5M4G - chains A and B; structure by X-ray diffraction, 1.48 A resolution.

[Chain A (and B)]
Molecule: Xaa-Pro dipeptidase
Organism: Homo sapiens
Notes: EC 3.4.13.9; chain B of this document is another copy of the same molecule, construct and numbering; everything in this record applies to it too
UniProtKB: P12955 (PEPD_HUMAN); residue numbers follow UniProt; this construct covers 6-488
Amino-acid sequence (483 residues; row label = number of the first residue in the row):
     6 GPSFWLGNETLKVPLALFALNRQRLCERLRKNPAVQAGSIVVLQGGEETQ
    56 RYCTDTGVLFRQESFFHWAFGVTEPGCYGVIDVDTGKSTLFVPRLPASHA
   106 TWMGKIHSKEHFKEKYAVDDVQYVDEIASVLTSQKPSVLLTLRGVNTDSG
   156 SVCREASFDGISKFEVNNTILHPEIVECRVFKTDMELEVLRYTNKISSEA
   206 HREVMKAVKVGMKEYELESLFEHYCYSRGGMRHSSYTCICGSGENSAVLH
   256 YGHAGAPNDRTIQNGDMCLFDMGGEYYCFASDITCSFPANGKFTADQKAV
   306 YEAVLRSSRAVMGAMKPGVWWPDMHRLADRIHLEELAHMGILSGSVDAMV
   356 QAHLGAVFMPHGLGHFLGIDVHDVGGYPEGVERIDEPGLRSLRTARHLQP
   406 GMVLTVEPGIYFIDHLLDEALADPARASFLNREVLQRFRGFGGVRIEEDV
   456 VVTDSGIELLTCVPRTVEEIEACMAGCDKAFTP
Disordered / not traced: 487-488 (chain B: fully traced)
Disulfides: C482 forms a disulfide with the same residue of a neighbouring copy of this chain
Ion coordination: Mn2+ site 1: D276, D287, E452 (together with hydroxide ion); Mn2+ site 2: D287, H370, E412, E452 (together with hydroxide ion)
Ligand contacts: hydroxide ion (OH): D276, D287, E412, R450, E452
Swiss-Prot annotation at these positions:
  - binding site (a dipeptide): H255, D287, H377, R398
  - binding site (Mn(2+)): D276, D287, H370, E412, E452
  - modified residue: S167 (Phosphoserine)
  - natural variant: R184 (R184Q: In PD), D276 (D276N: In PD), G278 (G278D: In PD), G448 (G448R: In PD), E452 (deletion: In PD)

[Chain A / chain B interface]
Pairs across the interface - 116 pairs, chain A then chain B:
  L11(A) with K218(B); Y220(B), hydrogen bond (backbone-side chain); D264(B)
  G12(A) with K218(B)
  N13(A) with K218(B); E221(B), hydrogen bond
  T15(A) with Y220(B)
  G51(A) with Y57(B)
  R56(A) with R66(B); S239(B), hydrogen bond (side chain-backbone); E280(B), salt bridge
  Y57(A) with G51(B); F65(B); R66(B), hydrogen bond (side chain-backbone); Q67(B); E68(B)
  C58(A) with N151(B); S154(B), hydrogen bond (backbone-side chain); S156(B); V157(B); C158(B), hydrophobic
  T59(A) with N151(B); S154(B); D375(B)
  D60(A) with D153(B); S154(B); H377(B), salt bridge; R398(B), salt bridge
  T61(A) with S240(B)
  F65(A) with Y57(B); A259(B)
  R66(A) with R56(B); Y57(B), hydrogen bond (backbone-side chain)
  Q67(A) with Y57(B)
  E68(A) with Y57(B)
  T78(A) with A259(B)
  S103(A) with H420(B)
  A105(A) with H420(B)
  T106(A) with A252(B); V253(B); L254(B), hydrogen bond (backbone-backbone); P365(B); H420(B), hydrogen bond
  W107(A) with V253(B); L254(B), hydrogen bond (backbone-backbone); H255(B), hydrogen bond (backbone-backbone); Y256(B); H366(B)
  M108(A) with V253(B); H255(B); H258(B), hydrogen bond (backbone-side chain)
  G109(A) with V253(B)
  N151(A) with C58(B); T59(B)
  D153(A) with D60(B)
  S154(A) with C58(B), hydrogen bond (side chain-backbone); T59(B); D60(B)
  S156(A) with C58(B)
  C158(A) with C58(B), hydrophobic
  K218(A) with L11(B); G12(B); N13(B)
  Y220(A) with L11(B), hydrogen bond (side chain-backbone); T15(B); Y231(B); G235(B)
  E221(A) with N13(B), hydrogen bond; S232(B)
  E223(A) with Y231(B), hydrogen bond; R237(B), salt bridge
  S224(A) with H228(B), hydrogen bond; Y231(B); S232(B)
  L225(A) with H228(B)
  H228(A) with S224(B), hydrogen bond; L225(B); H228(B)
  Y231(A) with Y220(B); E223(B), hydrogen bond; S224(B)
  S232(A) with E221(B); S224(B)
  R237(A) with E223(B), salt bridge; T242(B); G257(B), hydrogen bond (side chain-backbone); P262(B); N263(B)
  S239(A) with R56(B), hydrogen bond (backbone-side chain)
  S240(A) with T61(B)
  T242(A) with R237(B)
  V253(A) with W107(B); M108(B)
  L254(A) with T106(B); W107(B), hydrogen bond (backbone-backbone)
  H255(A) with W107(B), hydrogen bond (backbone-backbone)
  G257(A) with R237(B), hydrogen bond (backbone-side chain)
  A259(A) with F65(B); T78(B)
  P262(A) with R237(B)
  N263(A) with R237(B)
  D264(A) with L11(B)
  E280(A) with R56(B), salt bridge
  P365(A) with T106(B); W107(B)
  D375(A) with T59(B)
  H377(A) with D60(B), salt bridge
  S396(A) with W107(B)
  R398(A) with D60(B), salt bridge
  I418(A) with A105(B); T106(B)
  H420(A) with A102(B); S103(B); A105(B); T106(B)
  L421(A) with T106(B)
Interface residues without a listed pair, chain A (72 interface residues in all): G62, L64, S69, A102, V157, G216, E227, G235, H238, Y241, C243, H258, G260, H366, V376
Interface residues without a listed pair, chain B (75 interface residues in all): E53, Q55, G62, L64, E79, G109, G216, E227, H238, C243, A261, V376, S396, I418, L421

[Summary]
72 residues of chain A and 75 residues of chain B are in contact, with 23 hydrogen bonds and 8 salt bridges.
Polar pairs include R56(A)-E280(B), D60(A)-H377(B) and D60(A)-R398(B). Chain A binds hydroxide ion.
Chain A and chain B are both Xaa-Pro dipeptidase (Homo sapiens); the structure, Crystal Structure of Wild-Type
Human Prolidase with Mn ions, was determined by X-ray diffraction together with 5M4J, 5M4L and 5M4Q from the
same study.
